Entry 5LSJ (X-ray diffraction, 3.25 A resolution); this record covers chains N and P of the 5 polymer chains in the assembly.

# Chain N
Protein: Kinetochore-associated protein NSL1 homolog
From: Homo sapiens
UniProtKB: Q96IY1 (NSL1_HUMAN); residue numbers follow UniProt; this construct covers 92-206
Chain sequence (116 residues; numbered 91 to 206; the number before each row is that of its first residue):
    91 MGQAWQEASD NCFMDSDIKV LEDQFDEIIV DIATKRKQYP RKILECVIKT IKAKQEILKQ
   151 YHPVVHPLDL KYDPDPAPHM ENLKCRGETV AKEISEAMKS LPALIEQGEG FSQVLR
Not modelled in the structure: 91-103, 205-206
Construct notes: initiating methionine (91)

# Chain P
Protein: Centromere protein C
From: Homo sapiens
UniProtKB: Q03188 (CENPC_HUMAN); numbering as in UniProt (aligned over 1-71)
Chain sequence (76 residues; numbered -4 to 71; the number before each row is that of its first residue; numbers below 1 keep their minus sign (Gly-4 is residue -4)):
    -4 GPLGSMAASG LDHLKNGYRR RFCRPSRARD INTEQGQNVL EILQDCFEEK SLANDFSTNS
    56 TKSVPNSTRK IKDTCI
Not modelled in the structure: -4 to 5, 19-71
Construct notes: expression tag (-4 to 0)
Swiss-Prot annotation at these positions:
  - cross-link: Lys45 (Glycyl lysine isopeptide (Lys-Gly) (interchain with G-Cter in SUMO2))

# How chain N and chain P interact
Pairs across the interface (13):
  Ile108(N) with Arg14(P); Phe17(P), hydrophobic
  Lys109(N) with Gly12(P); Tyr13(P); Arg14(P); Arg15(P)
  Glu112(N) with Arg14(P); Arg15(P), salt bridge; Arg16(P), hydrogen bond (side chain-backbone); Phe17(P)
  Asp113(N) with Arg15(P), salt bridge
  Phe115(N) with Arg16(P)
  Asp116(N) with Arg16(P), salt bridge

# Summary
The chain N/chain P interface involves 6 residues from each chain, with 1 hydrogen bond and 3 salt bridges.
Among the polar pairs are Glu112(N)-Arg15(P), Asp113(N)-Arg15(P) and Asp116(N)-Arg16(P).
Chain N is Kinetochore-associated protein NSL1 homolog and chain P is Centromere protein C, both from Homo
sapiens; the structure, CRYSTAL STRUCTURE OF THE HUMAN KINETOCHORE MIS12-CENP-C delta-HEAD2 COMPLEX, was
determined by X-ray diffraction together with 5LSI and 5LSK from the same study.
